6J50 - chains T and a of the 27 polymer chains in the assembly; structure by electron microscopy, 4.70 A resolution (low resolution: residue-level contacts below are approximate; hydrogen-bond / salt-bridge calls are withheld).

# Chain T
Molecule: 198-nt DNA strand
Sequence (198 nucleotides; each row starts with the number of its first residue; numbers below 1 keep their minus sign (DA-72 is residue -72)):
   -72 ATCAGAATCCCGGTGCCGAGGCCGCTCAATTGGTCGTAGACAGCTCTAGC
   -22 ACCGCTTAAACGCACGTACGCGCTGTCCCCCGCGTTTTAACCGCCAAGGG
    28 GATTACACCCAAGACACCAGGCACGAGACAGAAAAAAACAACGAAAACGG
    78 CCACCACCCAAACACACCAAACACAAGAGCTAATTGACTGACGTAAGC
Unresolved in the structure: 56-125

# Chain a
Name: Histone H3.3
Source organism: Homo sapiens
UniProtKB: P84243 (H33_HUMAN); residues 0-135 here correspond to UniProt positions 1-136 (UniProt number = residue number + 1)
Chain sequence (139 residues; each row starts with the number of its first residue; numbers below 1 keep their minus sign (Gly-3 is residue -3)):
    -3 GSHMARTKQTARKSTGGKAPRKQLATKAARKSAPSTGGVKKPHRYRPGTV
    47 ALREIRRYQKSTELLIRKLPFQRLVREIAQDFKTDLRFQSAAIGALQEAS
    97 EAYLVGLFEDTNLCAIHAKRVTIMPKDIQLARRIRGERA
Unresolved in the structure: -3 to 37, 135
Differences from the reference sequence: expression tag (-3 to -1)
Swiss-Prot annotation at these positions:
  - site: Ser31 (Interaction with ZMYND11)
  - modified residue: Arg2 (Asymmetric dimethylarginine), Thr3 (Phosphothreonine), Lys4 (Allysine), Gln5 (5-glutamyl dopamine), Thr6 (Phosphothreonine), Arg8 (Citrulline), Lys9 (N6,N6,N6-trimethyllysine), Ser10 (ADP-ribosylserine), Thr11 (Phosphothreonine), Lys14 (N6-(2-hydroxyisobutyryl)lysine), Arg17 (Asymmetric dimethylarginine), Lys18 (N6-(2-hydroxyisobutyryl)lysine), Lys23 (N6-(2-hydroxyisobutyryl)lysine), Arg26 (Citrulline), Lys27 (N6,N6,N6-trimethyllysine), Ser28 (ADP-ribosylserine), Ser31 (Phosphoserine), Lys36 (N6,N6,N6-trimethyllysine), Lys37 (N6-methyllysine), Tyr41 (Phosphotyrosine) and 9 more in UniProt
  - lipidation: Lys18 (N6-decanoyllysine)

# How chain T and chain a interact
Contacting residue pairs (16):
  DG-24(T) - Arg83(a)
  DG-24(T) - Phe84(a)
  DG-24(T) - Gln85(a)
  DC-23(T) - Arg72(a)
  DC-23(T) - Leu82(a)
  DC-23(T) - Arg83(a)
  DC-23(T) - Phe84(a)
  DA-14(T) - Arg63(a)
  DA-13(T) - Arg63(a)
  DG-7(T) - Arg40(a)
  DA-5(T) - Arg42(a)
  DC-4(T) - Thr118(a)
  DG-3(T) - Arg116(a)
  DG-3(T) - Val117(a)
  DG-3(T) - Thr118(a)
  DC-2(T) - Arg116(a)
Interface residues without a listed pair, chain T (10 interface residues in all): DC-8
Interface residues without a listed pair, chain a (12 interface residues in all): Met120

# Summary
10 residues of chain T face 12 of chain a across their interface.
Chain T is a 198-nt DNA strand and chain a is Histone H3.3 (Homo sapiens); the structure, RNA polymerase II
elongation complex bound with Spt4/5 and foreign DNA, stalled at SHL(-1) of the ..., was determined by
electron microscopy (same publication as 6IR9, 6J4W, 6J4X, 6J4Y, 6J4Z and 6J51).
